PDB entry 8XZI | electron microscopy, 2.70 A resolution | chains A and B of the 5 polymer chains in the assembly

[Chain A]
Protein: Guanine nucleotide-binding protein G(i) subunit alpha-1
Source organism: Homo sapiens
Reference sequence: P63096 (GNAI1_HUMAN); residues 1-354 here = UniProt positions 1-354
Sequence (354 residues; each row starts with the number of its first residue):
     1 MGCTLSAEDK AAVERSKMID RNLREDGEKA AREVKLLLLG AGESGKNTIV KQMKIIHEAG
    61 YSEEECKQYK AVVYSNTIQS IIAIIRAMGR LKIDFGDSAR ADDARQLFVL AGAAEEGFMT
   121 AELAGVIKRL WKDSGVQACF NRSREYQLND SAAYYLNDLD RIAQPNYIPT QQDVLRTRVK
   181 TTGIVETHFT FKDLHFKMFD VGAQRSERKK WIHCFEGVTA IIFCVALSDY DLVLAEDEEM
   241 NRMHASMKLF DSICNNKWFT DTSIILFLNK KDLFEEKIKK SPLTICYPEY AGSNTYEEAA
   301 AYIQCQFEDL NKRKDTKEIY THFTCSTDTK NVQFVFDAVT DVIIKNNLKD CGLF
Not modelled in the structure: 1-2, 55-181, 233-239
Differences from the reference sequence: conflict Asn-47 (Ser in P63096), Ala-203 (Gly in P63096), Ala-245 (Glu in P63096), Ser-326 (Ala in P63096)
Curated features (UniProtKB/Swiss-Prot):
  - region: Lys-35 to Lys-46, Thr-48 (G1 motif), Asp-173 to Thr-181 (G2 motif), Phe-196 to Gly-202, Gln-204, Arg-205 (G3 motif), Ile-265 to Asp-272 (G4 motif), Thr-324, Cys-325, Thr-327 to Thr-329 (G5 motif)
  - binding site (GTP): Glu-43 to Lys-46, Thr-48, Ser-151, Leu-175 to Thr-181, Asp-200 to Gly-202, Gln-204, Asn-269 to Asp-272
  - binding site (Mg(2+)): Thr-181
  - modified residue: Arg-178 (ADP-ribosylarginine), Gln-204 (Deamidated glutamine), Cys-351 (ADP-ribosylcysteine)
  - lipidation: Gly-2 (N-myristoyl glycine), Cys-3 (S-palmitoyl cysteine)
  - natural variant: Gly-40 (G40C: In NEDHISB; G40R: In NEDHISB), Gly-45 (G45D: In NEDHISB), Thr-48 (T48I: In NEDHISB; T48K: In NEDHISB), Gln-52 (Q52P: In NEDHISB), Ser-75 (deletion: In NEDHISB; uncertain significance), Gln-172 (deletion: In NEDHISB), Asp-173 (D173V: In NEDHISB), Glu-186 to Phe-189 (deletion: In NEDHISB; uncertain significance), Cys-224 (C224Y: In NEDHISB), Lys-270 (K270N: In NEDHISB; K270R: In NEDHISB), Asp-272 (D272G: In NEDHISB), Val-332 (V332E: In NEDHISB; uncertain significance)
  - mutagenesis: Gly-42 (G42R: Abolishes switch to an activated conformation and dissociation from beta and gamma subunits upon GTP binding. Abolishes interaction with RGS family members), Glu-116 (E116L: Enhances interaction (inactive GDP-bound) with RGS14), Gln-147 (Q147L: Enhances interaction (inactive GDP-bound) with RGS14)

[Chain B]
Protein: Guanine nucleotide-binding protein G(I)/G(S)/G(T) subunit beta-1
Source organism: Homo sapiens
Reference sequence: P62873 (GBB1_HUMAN); numbering as in UniProt (aligned over 2-340)
Sequence (339 residues; row label = number of the first residue in the row):
     2 SELDQLRQEA EQLKNQIRDA RKACADATLS QITNNIDPVG RIQMRTRRTL RGHLAKIYAM
    62 HWGTDSRLLV SASQDGKLII WDSYTTNKVH AIPLRSSWVM TCAYAPSGNY VACGGLDNIC
   122 SIYNLKTREG NVRVSRELAG HTGYLSCCRF LDDNQIVTSS GDTTCALWDI ETGQQTTTFT
   182 GHTGDVMSLS LAPDTRLFVS GACDASAKLW DVREGMCRQT FTGHESDINA ICFFPNGNAF
   242 ATGSDDATCR LFDLRADQEL MTYSHDNIIC GITSVSFSKS GRLLLAGYDD FNCNVWDALK
   302 ADRAGVLAGH DNRVSCLGVT DDGMAVATGS WDSFLKIWN
Not modelled in the structure: 33-39
Curated features (UniProtKB/Swiss-Prot):
  - modified residue: Ser-2 (N-acetylserine), His-266 (Phosphohistidine)
  - natural variant: Leu-30 (L30F: In MRD42; uncertain significance), Arg-52 (R52G: In MRD42), Gly-64 (G64V: In MRD42), Asp-76 (D76E: In MRD42; D76G: In MRD42), Gly-77 (G77S: In MRD42), Lys-78 (K78R: In MRD42), Ile-80 (I80N: In MRD42; I80T: In MRD42), His-91 (H91R: In MRD42; uncertain significance), Ala-92 (A92T: In MRD42), Pro-94 (P94S: In MRD42), Leu-95 (L95P: In MRD42), Arg-96 (R96L: In MRD42), 5 further natural variant entries in UniProt

[Interface between chain A and chain B]
Contacting residue pairs - 51 pairs, chain A then chain B:
  Val-13(A) with Asn-88(B)
  Arg-15(A) with Val-90(B), hydrogen bond (side chain-backbone); His-91(B), hydrogen bond
  Ser-16(A) with Asn-88(B); Lys-89(B), hydrogen bond (side chain-backbone)
  Ile-19(A) with Lys-89(B); Val-90(B); Ala-92(B), hydrophobic
  Asp-20(A) with Lys-89(B), salt bridge
  Leu-23(A) with Gly-53(B); Leu-55(B); Lys-78(B); Ile-80(B), hydrophobic; Lys-89(B)
  Asp-26(A) with Lys-78(B), salt bridge
  Gly-27(A) with Leu-55(B)
  Thr-182(A) with Asn-119(B), hydrogen bond (backbone-side chain)
  Gly-183(A) with Leu-117(B); Asp-118(B); Asn-119(B)
  Ile-184(A) with Trp-99(B), hydrophobic; Leu-117(B), hydrogen bond (backbone-backbone)
  Phe-199(A) with Trp-99(B), hydrophobic
  Gln-204(A) with Leu-117(B); Asn-119(B), hydrogen bond; Gly-144(B); Tyr-145(B), hydrogen bond (side chain-backbone)
  Ser-206(A) with Tyr-145(B); Gly-162(B); Asp-186(B)
  Glu-207(A) with Asp-186(B), hydrogen bond (backbone-side chain)
  Lys-210(A) with Met-101(B); Tyr-145(B); Met-188(B); Cys-204(B); Asp-228(B), salt bridge; Asn-230(B), hydrogen bond; Asp-246(B), salt bridge
  Trp-211(A) with Leu-117(B), hydrophobic; Tyr-145(B)
  His-213(A) with Lys-57(B), hydrogen bond (backbone-side chain); Tyr-59(B); Trp-332(B)
  Cys-214(A) with Tyr-59(B); Gln-75(B), hydrogen bond (backbone-side chain); Trp-99(B), hydrogen bond (backbone-side chain)
  Phe-215(A) with Trp-99(B), hydrophobic; Leu-117(B), hydrophobic
  Glu-216(A) with Lys-57(B), salt bridge
  Trp-258(A) with Arg-314(B); Trp-332(B), hydrophobic
Other interface residues (no listed pair), chain A (24 interface residues in all): Ala-12, Glu-186
Other interface residues (no listed pair), chain B (29 interface residues in all): Thr-143

[Summary]
Chain A and chain B form an interface of 24 and 29 residues respectively; the contacts include 12 hydrogen
bonds and 5 salt bridges. Among the polar pairs are Asp-20(A)/Lys-89(B), Asp-26(A)/Lys-78(B) and
Lys-210(A)/Asp-228(B).
Chain A is Guanine nucleotide-binding protein G(i) subunit alpha-1 and chain B is Guanine nucleotide-binding
protein G(I)/G(S)/G(T) subunit beta-1, both from Homo sapiens; the structure, Cryo-EM structure of the
CMF-019-bound human APLNR-Gi complex, was determined by electron microscopy, deposited together with 8XZG,
8XZF, 8XZH and 8XZJ.
